5FMJ - chains A and B; structure by X-ray diffraction, 2.43 A resolution.

== Chain A ==
Protein: Bcl-2-like protein 1
From: Homo sapiens
UniProt: Q07817 (B2CL1_HUMAN); residue numbers follow UniProt; this construct covers 1-26, 83-209
Chain sequence (158 residues; each row starts with the number of its first residue; note: 56 numbers in that range are skipped by the numbering (no residue carries them; nothing is unmodelled there); numbers below 1 keep their minus sign (Gly-4 is residue -4)):
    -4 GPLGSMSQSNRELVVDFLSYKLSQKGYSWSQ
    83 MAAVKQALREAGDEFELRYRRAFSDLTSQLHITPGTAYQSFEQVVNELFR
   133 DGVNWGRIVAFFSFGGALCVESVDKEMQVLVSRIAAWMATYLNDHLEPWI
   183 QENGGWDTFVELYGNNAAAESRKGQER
Disordered / not traced: -4 to -1, 209
Differences from the reference sequence: expression tag (-4 to 0)
Swiss-Prot annotation at these positions:
  - motif: Ser4 to Trp24 (BH4), Val86 to Arg100 (BH3), Glu129 to Gly148 (BH1), Pro180 to Tyr195 (BH2)
What the authors report for this chain:
  - conformationally variable residues (order/disorder transition): Gln111
  - mutagenesis - Q111A: unchanged binding to wild-type mBak BH3

== Chain B ==
Protein: BAK1 protein
Notes: fragment: bh3 domain
UniProt: Q91WX5 (Q91WX5_MOUSE); residues 63-96 here correspond to UniProt positions 61-94 (UniProt number = residue number - 2)
Chain sequence (34 residues; numbered 63 to 96; the number before each row is that of its first residue):
    63 LPLEPNSILGQVGRLLALIGDDINRRYDTEFQNL
Disordered / not traced: 63-64, 89-96
Differences from the reference sequence: engineered mutation Leu77 (Gln75 in Q91WX5)

== Chain A / chain B interface ==
Contacting residue pairs (45; chain A residue first):
  Ala93(A) - Ile85(B)
  Phe97(A) - Leu78(B)  hydrophobic
  Phe97(A) - Ile81(B)  hydrophobic
  Phe97(A) - Gly82(B)
  Phe97(A) - Ile85(B)  hydrophobic
  Arg100(A) - Ile81(B)
  Arg100(A) - Asp84(B)  salt bridge
  Arg100(A) - Ile85(B)
  Tyr101(A) - Leu77(B)
  Tyr101(A) - Ile81(B)
  Phe105(A) - Leu77(B)  hydrophobic
  Phe105(A) - Ile81(B)  hydrophobic
  Leu108(A) - Leu77(B)  hydrophobic
  Gln111(A) - Ile70(B)
  Leu112(A) - Leu71(B)  hydrophobic
  Ser122(A) - Leu71(B)
  Gln125(A) - Leu71(B)
  Val126(A) - Leu71(B)
  Val126(A) - Val74(B)  hydrophobic
  Val126(A) - Gly75(B)
  Val126(A) - Leu78(B)  hydrophobic
  Glu129(A) - Gly72(B)
  Glu129(A) - Arg76(B)  salt bridge
  Leu130(A) - Gly75(B)
  Leu130(A) - Leu78(B)
  Leu130(A) - Ala79(B)  hydrophobic
  Asp133(A) - Arg76(B)  salt bridge
  Asn136(A) - Asp83(B)  hydrogen bond
  Asn136(A) - Asn86(B)  hydrogen bond
  Trp137(A) - Asn86(B)
  Gly138(A) - Gly82(B)
  Gly138(A) - Ile85(B)
  Gly138(A) - Asn86(B)  hydrogen bond (backbone-side chain)
  Arg139(A) - Arg76(B)
  Arg139(A) - Ala79(B)
  Arg139(A) - Asp83(B)  salt bridge
  Ala142(A) - Leu78(B)
  Phe146(A) - Leu78(B)  hydrophobic
  Leu194(A) - Arg88(B)  hydrogen bond (backbone-side chain)
  Tyr195(A) - Ile85(B)
  Tyr195(A) - Asn86(B)  hydrogen bond
  Tyr195(A) - Arg88(B)
  Ala200(A) - Ile85(B)  hydrophobic
  Ala200(A) - Arg88(B)
  Ser203(A) - Arg88(B)
Other interface residues (no listed pair), chain A (29 interface residues in all): Glu96, Ala104, Arg132, Val141, Ala199
Other interface residues (no listed pair), chain B (18 interface residues in all): Leu80, Arg87

== In short ==
29 residues of chain A and 18 residues of chain B are in contact; the contacts include 5 hydrogen bonds and 4
salt bridges. Among the polar pairs are Arg100(A)-Asp84(B), Glu129(A)-Arg76(B) and Asp133(A)-Arg76(B). The
paper reports that Q111A of chain A leaves binding to wild-type mBak BH3 unchanged; conformational variability
at Gln111(A).
Here chain A is Bcl-2-like protein 1 (Homo sapiens) and chain B is BAK1 protein. Entry 5FMJ (Bcl-xL with mouse
Bak BH3 Q75L complex) was determined by X-ray diffraction (same publication as 5FMI and 5FMK).
